PDB entry 1T7B | X-ray diffraction, 1.85 A resolution | chain A

Chain A:
Molecule: Alpha-like neurotoxin BmK-I
Source organism: Mesobuthus martensii
Reference sequence: P45697 (SCX1_MESMA); residues 1-64 here correspond to UniProt positions 20-83 (UniProt number = residue number + 19)
Chain sequence (66 residues; each row starts with the number of its first residue):
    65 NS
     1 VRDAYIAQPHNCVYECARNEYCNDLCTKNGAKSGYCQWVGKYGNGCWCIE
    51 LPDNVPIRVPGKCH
Disulfides: Cys12-Cys63, Cys16-Cys36, Cys22-Cys46, Cys26-Cys48
Sequence notes: cloning artifact (65-66); engineered mutation Gln8 (Lys27 in P45697)

Summary:
Chain A is Alpha-like neurotoxin BmK-I (Mesobuthus martensii); the structure, Crystal structure of mutant
Lys8Gln of scorpion alpha-like neurotoxin BmK M1 from Buthus martensii Karsch, was determined by X-ray
diffraction, deposited together with 1T7A and 1T7E.
